6WGG - chains 9 and A of the 16 polymer chains in the assembly; structure by electron microscopy, 8.10 A resolution (very low resolution: no residue pairs are listed; an interface is given only as per-side residue counts).

# Chain 9
Name: Cell division control protein 6
Source organism: Saccharomyces cerevisiae
UniProtKB: P09119 (CDC6_YEAST); residue numbers follow UniProt; this construct covers 1-513
Chain sequence (513 residues; each row starts with the number of its first residue):
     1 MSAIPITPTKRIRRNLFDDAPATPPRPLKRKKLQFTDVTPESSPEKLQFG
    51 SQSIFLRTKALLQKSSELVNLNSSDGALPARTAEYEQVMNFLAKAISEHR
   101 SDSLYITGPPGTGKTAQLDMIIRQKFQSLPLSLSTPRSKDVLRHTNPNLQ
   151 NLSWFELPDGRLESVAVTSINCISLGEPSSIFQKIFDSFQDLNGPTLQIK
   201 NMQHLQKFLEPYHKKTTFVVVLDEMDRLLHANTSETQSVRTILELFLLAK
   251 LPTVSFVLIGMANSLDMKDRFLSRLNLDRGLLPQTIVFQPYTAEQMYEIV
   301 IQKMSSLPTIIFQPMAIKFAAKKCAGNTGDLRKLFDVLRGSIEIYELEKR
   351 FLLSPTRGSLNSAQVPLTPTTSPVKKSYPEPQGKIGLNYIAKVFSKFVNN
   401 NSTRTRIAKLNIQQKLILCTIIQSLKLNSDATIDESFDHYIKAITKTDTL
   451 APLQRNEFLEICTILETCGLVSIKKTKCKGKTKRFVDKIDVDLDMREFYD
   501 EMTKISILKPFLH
Disordered / not traced: 1-58, 69-79, 130-162, 350-386, 513
Ligand contacts: ATP-gamma-S (AGS; phosphothiophosphoric acid-adenylate ester): Thr-82, Gly-108, Pro-109, Pro-110, Gly-111, Thr-112, Gly-113, Lys-114, Thr-115, Ala-116, Glu-224, Tyr-291, Gln-295, Met-296, Ile-299, Asp-330, Arg-332, Lys-333
Curated features (UniProtKB/Swiss-Prot):
  - motif: Pro-27 to Leu-33 (Nuclear localization signal)
  - binding site (ATP): Gly-108 to Thr-115
  - modified residue: Thr-368 (Phosphothreonine)

# Chain A
Name: Origin recognition complex subunit 1
Source organism: Saccharomyces cerevisiae
UniProtKB: P54784 (ORC1_YEAST); numbering as in UniProt (aligned over 1-913)
Chain sequence (913 residues; numbered 1 to 913; the number before each row is that of its first residue):
     1 MAKTLKDLQGWEIITTDEQGNIIDGGQKRLRRRGAKTEHYLKRSSDGIKL
    51 GRGDSVVMHNEAAGTYSVYMIQELRLNTLNNVVELWALTYLRWFEVNPLA
   101 HYRQFNPDANILNRPLNYYNKLFSETANKNELYLTAELAELQLFNFIRVA
   151 NVMDGSKWEVLKGNVDPERDFTVRYICEPTGEKFVDINIEDVKAYIKKVE
   201 PREAQEYLKDLTLPSKKKEIKRGPQKKDKATQTAQISDAETRATDITDNE
   251 DGNEDESSDYESPSDIDVSEDMDSGEISADELEEEEDEEEDEDEEEKEAR
   301 HTNSPRKRGRKIKLGKDDIDASVQPPPKKRGRKPKDPSKPRQMLLISSCR
   351 ANNTPVIRKFTKKNVARAKKKYTPFSKRFKSIAAIPDLTSLPEFYGNSSE
   401 LMASRFENKLKTTQKHQIVETIFSKVKKQLNSSYVKEEILKSANFQDYLP
   451 ARENEFASIYLSAYSAIESDSATTIYVAGTPGVGKTLTVREVVKELLSSS
   501 AQREIPDFLYVEINGLKMVKPTDCYETLWNKVSGERLTWAASMESLEFYF
   551 KRVPKNKKKTIVVLLDELDAMVTKSQDIMYNFFNWTTYENAKLIVIAVAN
   601 TMDLPERQLGNKITSRIGFTRIMFTGYTHEELKNIIDLRLKGLNDSFFYV
   651 DTKTGNAILIDAAGNDTTVKQTLPEDVRKVRLRMSADAIEIASRKVASVS
   701 GDARRALKVCKRAAEIAEKHYMAKHGYGYDGKTVIEDENEEQIYDDEDKD
   751 LIESNKAKDDNDDDDDNDGVQTVHITHVMKALNETLNSHVITFMTRLSFT
   801 AKLFIYALLNLMKKNGSQEQELGDIVDEIKLLIEVNGSNKFVMEIAKTLF
   851 QQGSDNISEQLRIISWDFVLNQLLDAGILFKQTMKNDRICCVKLNISVEE
   901 AKRAMNEDETLRN
Disordered / not traced: 1-403, 435-447, 500-506, 556-559, 660-676, 731-768, 840, 908-913
Ligand contacts: ATP-gamma-S (AGS; phosphothiophosphoric acid-adenylate ester): Ser-432, Ser-433, Leu-449, Pro-450, Thr-480, Pro-481, Gly-482, Val-483, Gly-484, Lys-485, Thr-486, Leu-487, Glu-567, Tyr-627, Ile-635, Arg-639, Ala-703, Arg-704, Leu-707
Curated features (UniProtKB/Swiss-Prot):
  - binding site (ATP): Val-435, Gly-479 to Leu-487, Glu-567, Asn-600, Arg-704, Gly-726 to Thr-733
  - binding site (Mg(2+)): Asp-566, Glu-567
  - modified residue: Ser-237 (Phosphoserine)

# Interface between chain 9 and chain A
At this resolution (8 A) residue pairs are not listed: 37 residues of chain 9 and 39 of chain A lie at the interface.

# In short
37 residues of chain 9 and 39 residues of chain A are in contact. Ligands of chain 9: ATP-gamma-S. Bound to
chain A: ATP-gamma-S. From UniProt: 8 ATP-binding residues on chain 9; 21 ATP-binding residues and
Mg2+-binding residues Asp-566(A) and Glu-567(A) on chain A.
Here chain 9 is Cell division control protein 6 and chain A is Origin recognition complex subunit 1, both from
Saccharomyces cerevisiae. Entry 6WGG (Atomic model of pre-insertion mutant OCCM-DNA
complex(ORC-Cdc6-Cdt1-Mcm2-7 with Mcm6 WHD truncation)) was determined by electron microscopy, deposited
together with 6WGC, 6WGF and 6WGI.
